Entry 8G7E (electron microscopy, 3.90 A resolution); this record covers chains K and J of the 8 polymer chains in the assembly.

== Chain K ==
Molecule: DNA-directed RNA polymerase subunit omega
Organism: Escherichia coli
UniProtKB: L4IY67 (L4IY67_ECOLX); numbering as in UniProt (aligned over 2-80)
Sequence (79 residues; numbered 2 to 80; the number before each row is that of its first residue):
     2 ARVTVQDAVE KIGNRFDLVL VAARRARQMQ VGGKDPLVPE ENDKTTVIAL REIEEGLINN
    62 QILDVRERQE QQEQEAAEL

== Chain J ==
Molecule: DNA-directed RNA polymerase subunit beta'
Organism: Escherichia coli
Notes: EC 2.7.7.6
UniProtKB: A7ZUK2 (RPOC_ECO24); residues 1-1407 here = UniProt positions 1-1407
Sequence (1434 residues; each row starts with the number of its first residue):
     1 VKDLLKFLKA QTKTEEFDAI KIALASPDMI RSWSFGEVKK PETINYRTFK PERDGLFCAR
    61 IFGPVKDYEC LCGKYKRLKH RGVICEKCGV EVTQTKVRRE RMGHIELASP TAHIWFLKSL
   121 PSRIGLLLDM PLRDIERVLY FESYVVIEGG MTNLERQQIL TEEQYLDALE EFGDEFDAKM
   181 GAEAIQALLK SMDLEQECEQ LREELNETNS ETKRKKLTKR IKLLEAFVQS GNKPEWMILT
   241 VLPVLPPDLR PLVPLDGGRF ATSDLNDLYR RVINRNNRLK RLLDLAAPDI IVRNEKRMLQ
   301 EAVDALLDNG RRGRAITGSN KRPLKSLADM IKGKQGRFRQ NLLGKRVDYS GRSVITVGPY
   361 LRLHQCGLPK KMALELFKPF IYGKLELRGL ATTIKAAKKM VEREEAVVWD ILDEVIREHP
   421 VLLNRAPTLH RLGIQAFEPV LIEGKAIQLH PLVCAAYNAD FDGDQMAVHV PLTLEAQLEA
   481 RALMMSTNNI LSPANGEPII VPSQDVVLGL YYMTRDCVNA KGEGMVLTGP KEAERLYRSG
   541 LASLHARVKV RITEYEKDAN GELVAKTSLK DTTVGRAILW MIVPKGLPYS IVNQALGKKA
   601 ISKMLNTCYR ILGLKPTVIF ADQIMYTGFA YAARSGASVG IDDMVIPEKK HEIISEAEAE
   661 VAEIQEQFQS GLVTAGERYN KVIDIWAAAN DRVSKAMMDN LQTETVINRD GQEEKQVSFN
   721 SIYMMADSGA RGSAAQIRQL AGMRGLMAKP DGSIIETPIT ANFREGLNVL QYFISTHGAR
   781 KGLADTALKT ANSGYLTRRL VDVAQDLVVT EDDCGTHEGI MMTPVIEGGD VKEPLRDRVL
   841 GRVTAEDVLK PGTADILVPR NTLLHEQWCD LLEENSVDAV KVRSVVSCDT DFGVCAHCYG
   901 RDLARGHIIN KGEAIGVIAA QSIGEPGTQL TMRTFHIGGA ASRAAAESSI QVKNKGSIKL
   961 SNVKSVVNSS GKLVITSRNT ELKLIDEFGR TKESYKVPYG AVLAKGDGEQ VAGGETVANW
  1021 DPHTMPVITE VSGFVRFTDM IDGQTITRQT DELTGLSSLV VLDSAERTAG GKDLRPALKI
  1081 VDAQGNDVLI PGTDMPAQYF LPGKAIVQLE DGVQISSGDT LARIPQESGG TKDITGGLPR
  1141 VADLFEARRP KEPAILAEIS GIVSFGKETK GKRRLVITPV DGSDPYEEMI PKWRQLNVFE
  1201 GERVERGDVI SDGPEAPHDI LRLRGVHAVT RYIVNEVQDV YRLQGVKIND KHIEVIVRQM
  1261 LRKATIVNAG SSDFLEGEQV EYSRVKIANR ELEANGKVGA TYSRDLLGIT KASLATESFI
  1321 SAASFQETTR VLTEAAVAGK RDELRGLKEN VIVGRLIPAG TGYAYHQDRM RRRAAGEAPA
  1381 APQVTAEDAS ASLAELLNAG LGGSDNELDR RASENLYFQG GLNDIFEAQK IEWH
Disordered / not traced: 1-15, 934-947, 1127-1133, 1374-1434
Differences from the reference sequence: conflict Val-1 (Met in A7ZUK2); expression tag (1408-1434)
Swiss-Prot annotation at these positions:
  - binding site (Zn(2+)): Cys-70, Cys-72, Cys-85, Cys-88, Cys-814, Cys-888, Cys-895, Cys-898
  - binding site (Mg(2+)): Asp-460, Asp-462, Asp-464
  - modified residue: Lys-972 (N6-acetyllysine)
Ion coordination: Mg2+: Asp-460, Asp-462, Asp-464 (shared with 1 residue of chain R)

== Interface between chain K and chain J ==
Contacting residue pairs - 42 pairs, chain K then chain J:
  Ala-2(K) / Glu-418(J)
  Arg-3(K) / Arg-481(J)  hydrogen bond (backbone-side chain)
  Val-4(K) / His-364(J)
  Val-4(K) / Met-485(J)
  Val-4(K) / Thr-487(J)  hydrogen bond (backbone-side chain)
  Val-4(K) / Lys-615(J)
  Thr-5(K) / Leu-614(J)
  Thr-5(K) / Lys-615(J)
  Val-6(K) / Ala-482(J)  hydrophobic
  Val-6(K) / Asn-488(J)
  Gly-14(K) / Asn-910(J)  hydrogen bond (backbone-side chain)
  Asn-15(K) / Asn-910(J)
  Asn-15(K) / Lys-911(J)  hydrogen bond (side chain-backbone)
  Arg-16(K) / Ala-482(J)  hydrogen bond (side chain-backbone)
  Arg-16(K) / Asn-488(J)
  Arg-16(K) / Arg-905(J)
  Phe-17(K) / Asn-910(J)
  Phe-17(K) / Lys-911(J)
  Phe-17(K) / Glu-913(J)
  Phe-17(K) / Thr-1361(J)
  Leu-19(K) / Ala-482(J)  hydrophobic
  Val-20(K) / Glu-475(J)
  Val-20(K) / Glu-479(J)
  Leu-21(K) / Thr-1361(J)
  Leu-21(K) / Ala-1364(J)  hydrophobic
  Ala-23(K) / Leu-478(J)
  Ala-24(K) / Glu-475(J)
  Ala-24(K) / Leu-478(J)
  Ala-27(K) / Leu-474(J)  hydrophobic
  Arg-28(K) / Leu-474(J)
  Arg-28(K) / Glu-475(J)  salt bridge
  Gln-31(K) / Leu-474(J)
  Asn-43(K) / Arg-417(J)  hydrogen bond (backbone-side chain)
  Asp-44(K) / Arg-417(J)  salt bridge
  Asp-44(K) / Glu-418(J)
  Lys-45(K) / Glu-414(J)
  Lys-45(K) / Val-415(J)
  Thr-47(K) / Leu-478(J)
  Val-48(K) / Glu-418(J)
  Val-48(K) / Arg-481(J)
  Leu-51(K) / Leu-478(J)  hydrophobic
  Leu-51(K) / Arg-481(J)
Other interface residues (no listed pair), chain K (25 interface residues in all): Gln-7, Asp-18
Other interface residues (no listed pair), chain J (27 interface residues in all): His-419, Gln-477, Leu-483, Gly-912, Gly-1360

== In short ==
25 residues of chain K and 27 residues of chain J are in contact, with 6 hydrogen bonds and 2 salt bridges.
Among the polar pairs are Arg-28(K)/Glu-475(J), Asp-44(K)/Arg-417(J) and Arg-3(K)/Arg-481(J). Curated
annotation (UniProt) lists 8 Zn2+-binding residues and 3 Mg2+-binding residues on chain J.
Chain K is DNA-directed RNA polymerase subunit omega and chain J is DNA-directed RNA polymerase subunit beta',
both from Escherichia coli; the structure, Cryo-EM structure of 3DVA component 0 of Escherichia coli que-PEC
(paused elongation complex) RNA Polymerase plus ..., was determined by electron microscopy (same publication
as 8F3C, 8G00, 8G1S, 8G2W, 8G4W and 8G8Z).
